4J98 - chain A; structure by X-ray diffraction, 2.31 A resolution.

Chain A:
Name: Fibroblast growth factor receptor 2
Organism: Homo sapiens
Notes: EC 2.7.10.1; fragment: Human FGF Receptor 2 Kinase Domain
UniProtKB: P21802 (FGFR2_HUMAN); numbering as in UniProt (aligned over 458-768)
Amino-acid sequence (324 residues; each row starts with the number of its first residue):
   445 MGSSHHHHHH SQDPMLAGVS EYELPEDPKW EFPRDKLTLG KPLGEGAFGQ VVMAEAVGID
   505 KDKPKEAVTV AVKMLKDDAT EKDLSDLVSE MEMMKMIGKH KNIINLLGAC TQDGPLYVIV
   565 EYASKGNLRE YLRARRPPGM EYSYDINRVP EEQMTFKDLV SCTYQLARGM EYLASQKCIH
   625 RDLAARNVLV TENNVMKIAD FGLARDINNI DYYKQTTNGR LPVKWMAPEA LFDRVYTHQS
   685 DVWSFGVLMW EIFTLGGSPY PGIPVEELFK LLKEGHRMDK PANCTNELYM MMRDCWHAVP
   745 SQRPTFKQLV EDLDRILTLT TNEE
Unresolved in the structure: 445-460, 765-768
Construct notes: expression tag (445-457); engineered mutation Ala491 (Cys in P21802), Gln659 (Lys in P21802)
Curated features (UniProtKB/Swiss-Prot):
  - active site: Asp626 (Proton acceptor)
  - binding site (ATP): Leu487 to Gly490, Phe492 to Val495, Lys517, Glu565 to Ala567, Asn571
  - modified residue (Phosphotyrosine): Tyr466, Tyr586, Tyr588, Tyr656, Tyr657
  - natural variant: Lys526 (K526E: In FSPC), Asn549 (N549H: In CS), Glu565 (E565G: In PS), Arg612 (R612T: In a lung adenocarcinoma sample), Ala628 (A628T: In LADD1), Lys641 (K641R: In PS), Ala648 (A648T: In LADD1), Arg649 to Asp650 (sequence variant, change not given here; In LADD1), Gly663 (G663E: In PS), Arg678 (R678G: In CS)
  - mutagenesis: Asn549 (N549T: Constitutive kinase activity), Glu565 (E565A: Constitutive kinase activity), Tyr656 to Tyr657 (Loss of kinase activity)
Reported in the primary citation:
  - contacts within the chain: Arg625-Gln659 (hydrogen bond), Arg649-Tyr657 (hydrogen bond), Tyr657-Gln659
  - mutagenesis - K659Q: increased catalytic activity
  - conformationally variable residues (loop rearrangement): Asp644 to Pro666
  - post-translational modification sites: Tyr466, Tyr586, Tyr588, Tyr656, Tyr657 (citing earlier work)
  - mutagenesis - A648T: increased expression

Summary:
UniProt lists active-site residue Asp626, 13 ATP-binding residues and 4 mutagenesis sites. The paper reports
that K659Q increases catalytic activity; modification sites Tyr466, Tyr586 and Tyr588 among others.
Chain A is Fibroblast growth factor receptor 2 (Homo sapiens); the structure, Crystal Structure of FGF
Receptor 2 (FGFR2) Kinase Domain Harboring the Gain-of-Function K659Q Mutation, was determined by X-ray
diffraction, deposited together with 4J95, 4J96, 4J97 and 4J99.
